7MD3 - chains E and G of the 8 polymer chains in the assembly; structure by electron microscopy, 3.30 A resolution.

Chain E:
Protein: ATP synthase subunit beta
Source organism: Saccharomyces cerevisiae
Notes: EC 7.1.2.2
UniProt: A0A6A5PX46 (A0A6A5PX46_YEASX); residues 1-478 here correspond to UniProt positions 34-511 (UniProt number = residue number + 33)
Amino-acid sequence (478 residues; row label = number of the first residue in the row):
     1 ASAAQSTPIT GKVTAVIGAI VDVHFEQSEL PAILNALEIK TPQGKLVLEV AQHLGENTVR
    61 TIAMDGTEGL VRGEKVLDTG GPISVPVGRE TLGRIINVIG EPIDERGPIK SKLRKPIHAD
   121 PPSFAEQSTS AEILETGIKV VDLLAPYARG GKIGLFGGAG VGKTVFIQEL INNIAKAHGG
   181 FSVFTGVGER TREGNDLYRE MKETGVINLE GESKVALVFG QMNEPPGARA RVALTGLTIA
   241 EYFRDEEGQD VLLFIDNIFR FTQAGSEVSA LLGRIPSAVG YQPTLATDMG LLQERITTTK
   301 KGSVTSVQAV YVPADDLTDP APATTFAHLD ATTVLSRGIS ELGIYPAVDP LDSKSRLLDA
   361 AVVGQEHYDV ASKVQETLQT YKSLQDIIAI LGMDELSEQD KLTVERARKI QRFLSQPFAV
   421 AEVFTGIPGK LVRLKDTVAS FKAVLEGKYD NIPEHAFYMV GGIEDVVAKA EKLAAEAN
Disordered / not traced: 1-7, 477-478
Reported in the primary citation:
  - binding site for Apoptolidin A: Asp386
  - mutagenesis - I390R: abolished binding to apoptolidin A and ammocidin A

Chain G:
Protein: ATP synthase subunit gamma
Source organism: Saccharomyces cerevisiae
UniProt: A0A6A5Q493 (A0A6A5Q493_YEASX); residues 1-278 here correspond to UniProt positions 34-311 (UniProt number = residue number + 33)
Amino-acid sequence (278 residues; each row starts with the number of its first residue):
     1 ATLKEVEMRL KSIKNIEKIT KTMKIVASTR LSKAEKAKIS AKKMDEAEQL FYKNAETKNL
    61 DVEATETGAP KELIVAITSD KGLCGSIHSQ LAKAVRRHLN DQPNADIVTI GDKIKMQLLR
   121 THPNNIKLSI NGIGKDAPTF QESALIADKL LSVMKAGTYP KISIFYNDPV SSLSFEPSEK
   181 PIFNAKTIEQ SPSFGKFEID TDANVPRDLF EYTLANQMLT AMAQGYAAEI SARRNAMDNA
   241 SKNAGDMINR YSILYNRTRQ AVITNELVDI ITGASSLG
Disordered / not traced: 57-72, 100-106, 184-203, 276-278
Residues lining bound ligands: Apoptolidin A (ZH7; (3E,5E,7E,9R,10R,11E,13E,17S,18S,20S)-18-methoxy-20-[(R)-[(2R,3R,4S,5R,6R)-6-[(2R)-3-methoxy-2-[(2R,4S,5S,6S)-5-[(2S,4R,5R,6R)-4-methoxy-6-methyl-5-oxidanyl-oxan-2-yl]oxy-4,6-dimethyl-4-oxidanyl-oxan-2-yl]oxy-propyl]-3,5-dimethyl-2,4-bis(oxidanyl)oxan-2-yl]-oxidanyl-methyl]-10-[(2R,3S,4S,5R,6S)-5-methoxy-6-methyl-3,4-bis(oxidanyl)oxan-2-yl]oxy-3,5,7,9,13-pentamethyl-17-oxidanyl-1-oxacycloicosa-3,5,7,11,13-pentaen-2-one): Ile16, Ile19, Thr20, Thr22, Met23, Val26, Arg30, Asp80, Lys81, Gly82, Leu83, Arg233

How chain E and chain G interact:
Pairs across the interface (12):
  Ile275(E) with Ile271(G), hydrophobic
  Pro276(E) with Leu267(G), hydrophobic; Ile271(G)
  Ala278(E) with Thr264(G)
  Val279(E) with Ile263(G); Thr264(G), hydrogen bond (backbone-side chain)
  Asp316(E) with Asn256(G), hydrogen bond; Arg259(G), salt bridge; Gln260(G), hydrogen bond
  Thr318(E) with Gln260(G), hydrogen bond
  Asp319(E) with Arg259(G), salt bridge; Gln260(G)
Interface residues without a listed pair, chain E (11 interface residues in all): Gly280, Ala314, Pro320, Ile390
Interface residues without a listed pair, chain G (8 interface residues in all): Arg234

In short:
The interface between chain E and chain G involves 11 residues on one side and 8 on the other, with 4 hydrogen
bonds and 2 salt bridges. Among the polar pairs are Asp316(E)-Arg259(G), Asp319(E)-Arg259(G) and
Val279(E)-Thr264(G). The paper reports a binding site for Apoptolidin A at Asp386(E); I390R of chain E
abolishes binding to apoptolidin A and ammocidin A.
Chain E is ATP synthase subunit beta and chain G is ATP synthase subunit gamma, both from Saccharomyces
cerevisiae; the structure, The F1 region of apoptolidin-bound Saccharomyces cerevisiae ATP synthase, was
determined by electron microscopy (same publication as 7MD2).
